PDB entry 1LNY | X-ray diffraction, 2.20 A resolution | chains A and B

[Chain A (and B)]
Name: Adenylosuccinate Synthetase
Organism: Mus musculus
Notes: EC 6.3.4.4; chain B of this document is another copy of the same molecule, construct and numbering; everything in this record applies to it too
UniProt: P28650 (PURA1_MOUSE); residues 1-457 here = UniProt positions 1-457
Chain sequence (457 residues; each row starts with the number of its first residue):
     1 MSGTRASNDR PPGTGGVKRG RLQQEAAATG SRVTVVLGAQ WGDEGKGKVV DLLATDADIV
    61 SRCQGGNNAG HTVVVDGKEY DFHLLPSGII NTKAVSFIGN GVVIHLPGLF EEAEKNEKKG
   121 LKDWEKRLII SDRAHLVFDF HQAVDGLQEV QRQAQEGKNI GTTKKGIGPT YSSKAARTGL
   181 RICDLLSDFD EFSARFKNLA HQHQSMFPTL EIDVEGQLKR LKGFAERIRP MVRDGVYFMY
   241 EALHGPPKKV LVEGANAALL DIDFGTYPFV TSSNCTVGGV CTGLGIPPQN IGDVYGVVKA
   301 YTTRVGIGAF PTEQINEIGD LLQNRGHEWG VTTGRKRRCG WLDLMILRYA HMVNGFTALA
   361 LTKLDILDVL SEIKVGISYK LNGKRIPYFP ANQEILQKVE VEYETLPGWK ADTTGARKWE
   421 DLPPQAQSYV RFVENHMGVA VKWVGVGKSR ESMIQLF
Disordered / not traced: 1-27 (chain B: 1-26)
Curated features (UniProtKB/Swiss-Prot):
  - active site: Asp-43 (Proton acceptor), His-71 (Proton donor)
  - binding site (GTP): Gly-42 to Lys-48, Gly-70 to Thr-72, Arg-337, Lys-363 to Asp-365, Gly-445 to Lys-448
  - binding site (IMP): Asp-43 to Lys-46, Asn-68 to His-71, Thr-163, Arg-177, Asn-256, Thr-271, Arg-335
  - binding site (Mg(2+)): Asp-43, Gly-70
  - binding site (substrate): Asp-43, Val-331 to Arg-337
Metal / ion sites: Mg2+: Asp-43, Gly-70 (together with 6-O-phosphoryl inosine monophosphate, GDP)
Ligand contacts:
  - GDP (guanosine-5'-diphosphate): Asp-43, Glu-44, Gly-45, Lys-46, Gly-47, Lys-48, Gly-70, His-71, Thr-72, Arg-337, Thr-362, Lys-363, Asp-365, Ile-366, Gly-445, Val-446, Gly-447, Lys-448
  - 6-O-phosphoryl inosine monophosphate (IMO): Trp-41, Gly-42, Asp-43, Lys-46, Asn-68, Ala-69, Gly-70, His-71, Ile-160, Gly-161, Thr-162, Thr-163, Lys-164, Ile-167, Gly-168, Ala-255, Asn-256, Leu-260, Val-270, Thr-271, Val-305, Gly-306, Ile-307, Arg-335

[Chain A / chain B interface]
Pairs across the interface (118):
  Asn-100(A) with Asp-263(B), hydrogen bond; Phe-264(B)
  Asp-132(A) with Ala-391(B)
  Arg-133(A) with Asp-263(B); Tyr-349(B), hydrogen bond; Phe-389(B), hydrogen bond (side chain-backbone); Pro-390(B); Ala-391(B)
  His-135(A) with Tyr-267(B)
  Ile-160(A) with Arg-177(B)
  Thr-162(A) with Arg-177(B)
  Gly-168(A) with Arg-177(B)
  Tyr-171(A) with Ala-175(B)
  Ser-172(A) with Ser-172(B), hydrogen bond (side chain-backbone); Ala-175(B)
  Lys-174(A) with Ile-262(B); Asp-263(B), salt bridge; Tyr-267(B)
  Ala-175(A) with Tyr-171(B); Ser-172(B); Ser-272(B), hydrogen bond (backbone-side chain)
  Arg-177(A) with Ile-160(B); Thr-162(B); Gly-168(B); Tyr-267(B), hydrogen bond (backbone-side chain); Pro-268(B); Val-270(B), hydrogen bond (side chain-backbone); Thr-271(B); Ser-272(B), hydrogen bond
  Thr-178(A) with Tyr-267(B)
  Gly-179(A) with Tyr-267(B), hydrogen bond (backbone-side chain)
  Arg-181(A) with Asp-263(B), hydrogen bond (side chain-backbone); Tyr-267(B); Ala-391(B), hydrogen bond (side chain-backbone)
  Cys-183(A) with Ala-391(B); Asn-392(B)
  Ser-187(A) with Asn-392(B), hydrogen bond
  Arg-195(A) with Pro-268(B)
  Gln-202(A) with Gln-151(B)
  Ser-205(A) with Ser-205(B)
  Asp-234(A) with Tyr-388(B); Phe-389(B)
  Val-236(A) with Phe-264(B), hydrophobic; Tyr-349(B); Met-352(B); Val-353(B), hydrophobic
  Tyr-237(A) with Met-352(B), hydrophobic; Tyr-388(B), hydrophobic
  Tyr-240(A) with Met-352(B), hydrophobic
  Ile-262(A) with Lys-174(B); Arg-177(B)
  Asp-263(A) with Asn-100(B), hydrogen bond; Arg-133(B); Lys-174(B), salt bridge; Arg-181(B), hydrogen bond (backbone-side chain); Thr-282(B)
  Phe-264(A) with Asn-100(B); Val-236(B), hydrophobic; Thr-282(B); Gly-285(B)
  Tyr-267(A) with His-135(B); Lys-174(B); Arg-177(B); Thr-178(B); Gly-179(B), hydrogen bond (side chain-backbone); Arg-181(B)
  Pro-268(A) with Arg-177(B)
  Val-270(A) with Arg-177(B), hydrogen bond (backbone-side chain)
  Ser-272(A) with Ala-175(B), hydrogen bond (side chain-backbone); Arg-177(B), hydrogen bond
  Asn-274(A) with Thr-282(B)
  Val-277(A) with Pro-288(B)
  Gly-278(A) with Cys-281(B); Thr-282(B)
  Gly-279(A) with Thr-282(B)
  Cys-281(A) with Gly-278(B)
  Thr-282(A) with Asp-263(B); Phe-264(B); Asn-274(B); Gly-278(B)
  Gly-285(A) with Phe-264(B); Met-352(B); Val-353(B)
  Ile-286(A) with Val-353(B)
  Pro-287(A) with Val-277(B), hydrophobic; Met-352(B); Val-353(B); Asn-354(B); Gly-355(B)
  Pro-288(A) with Val-277(B); Pro-288(B), hydrophobic; Ile-291(B), hydrophobic
  Gln-289(A) with Gly-355(B), hydrogen bond (side chain-backbone)
  Ile-291(A) with Pro-288(B), hydrophobic
  Tyr-349(A) with Arg-133(B), hydrogen bond; Val-236(B), hydrophobic
  Met-352(A) with Val-236(B), hydrophobic; Tyr-237(B), hydrophobic; Tyr-240(B), hydrophobic; Gly-285(B); Pro-287(B)
  Val-353(A) with Gly-285(B); Ile-286(B); Pro-287(B)
  Asn-354(A) with Pro-287(B)
  Gly-355(A) with Pro-287(B); Gln-289(B), hydrogen bond (backbone-side chain)
  Pro-387(A) with Tyr-237(B)
  Tyr-388(A) with Asp-234(B); Tyr-237(B), hydrophobic
  Phe-389(A) with Arg-133(B), hydrogen bond (backbone-side chain); Asp-234(B)
  Pro-390(A) with Arg-133(B)
  Ala-391(A) with Asp-132(B); Arg-133(B); Arg-181(B), hydrogen bond (backbone-side chain); Cys-183(B)
  Asn-392(A) with Ser-187(B)
Interface residues without a listed pair, chain A (65 interface residues in all): Gly-101, Gln-151, Arg-152, Glu-156, Ser-173, Ala-176, Asp-184, Met-206, Thr-271, Leu-284, Thr-357
Interface residues without a listed pair, chain B (62 interface residues in all): Gly-101, Arg-152, Ser-173, Ala-176, Arg-195, Asn-198, Gln-202, Gly-279, Leu-284, Pro-387

[In short]
65 residues of chain A and 62 residues of chain B are in contact, with 23 hydrogen bonds and 2 salt bridges.
Among the polar pairs are Lys-174(A)/Asp-263(B), Asn-100(A)/Asp-263(B) and Arg-133(A)/Tyr-349(B). Ligands of
chain A: 6-O-phosphoryl inosine monophosphate and GDP.
Both chains are Adenylosuccinate Synthetase (Mus musculus). Entry 1LNY (Crystal structure of the recombinant
mouse-muscle adenylosuccinate synthetase complexed with 6-phosphoryl-IMP, GDP and Mg) was determined by X-ray
diffraction, deposited together with 1IWE, 1LON and 1LOO.
